Entry 6VOH (electron microscopy, 4.16 A resolution (low resolution: residue-level contacts below are approximate; hydrogen-bond / salt-bridge calls are withheld)); this record covers chains B and d of the 26 polymer chains in the assembly.

== Chain B ==
Molecule: ATP synthase subunit alpha, chloroplastic
Organism: Spinacia oleracea
Notes: EC 7.1.2.2
Reference sequence: P06450 (ATPA_SPIOL); residues 1-507 here = UniProt positions 1-507
Amino-acid sequence (507 residues; numbered 1 to 507; the number before each row is that of its first residue):
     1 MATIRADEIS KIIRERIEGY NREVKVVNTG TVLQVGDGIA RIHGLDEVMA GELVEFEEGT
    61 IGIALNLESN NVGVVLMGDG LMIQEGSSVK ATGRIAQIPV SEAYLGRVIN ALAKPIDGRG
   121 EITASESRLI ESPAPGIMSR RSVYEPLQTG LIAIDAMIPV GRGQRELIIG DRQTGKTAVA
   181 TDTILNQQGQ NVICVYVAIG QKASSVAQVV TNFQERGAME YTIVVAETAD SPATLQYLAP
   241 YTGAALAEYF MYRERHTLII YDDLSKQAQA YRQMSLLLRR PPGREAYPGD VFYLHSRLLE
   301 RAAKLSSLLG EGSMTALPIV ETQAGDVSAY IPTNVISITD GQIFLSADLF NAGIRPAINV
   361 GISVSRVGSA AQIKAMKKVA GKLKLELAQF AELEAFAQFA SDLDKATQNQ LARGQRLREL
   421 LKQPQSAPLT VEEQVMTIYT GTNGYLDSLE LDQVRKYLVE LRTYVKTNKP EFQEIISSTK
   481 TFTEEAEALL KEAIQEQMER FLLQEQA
Not modelled in the structure: 1, 504-507
Residues lining bound ligands:
  - ATP (adenosine-5'-triphosphate), molecule 1: Q173, T174, G175, K176, T177, A178, Q201, S205, D263, E321, F350, R355, P356, Q425
  - ATP, molecule 2: S337, V364, R366

== Chain d ==
Molecule: ATP synthase delta chain, chloroplastic
Organism: Spinacia oleracea
Reference sequence: P11402 (ATPD_SPIOL); numbering as in UniProt (aligned over 1-257)
Amino-acid sequence (257 residues; each row starts with the number of its first residue):
     1 MAALQNPVAL QSRTTTAVAA LSTSSTTSTP KPFSLSFSSS TATFNPLRLK ILTASKLTAK
    61 PRGGALGTRM VDSTASRYAS ALADVADVTG TLEATNSDVE KLIRIFSEEP VYYFFANPVI
   121 SIDNKRSVLD EIITTSGLQP HTANFINILI DSERINLVKE ILNEFEDVFN KITGTEVAVV
   181 TSVVKLENDH LAQIAKGVQK ITGAKNVRIK TVIDPSLVAG FTIRYGNEGS KLVDMSVKKQ
   241 LEEIAAQLEM DDVTLAV
Not modelled in the structure: 1-71, 251-257

== How chain B and chain d interact ==
Pairs across the interface (27; chain B residue first):
  A2(B) with R154(d)
  T3(B) with T74(d); R154(d)
  I4(B) with R77(d)
  R5(B) with R77(d); S152(d); R154(d)
  E8(B) with T74(d); R77(d); Y78(d); R154(d)
  I13(B) with Y78(d); A81(d)
  R14(B) with D84(d); V88(d)
  R16(B) with I148(d)
  I17(B) with V85(d); N144(d); F145(d); I148(d)
  E18(B) with V85(d); N144(d)
  G19(B) with N144(d)
  Y20(B) with R126(d); N144(d); N147(d); D151(d)
Other interface residues (no listed pair), chain B (13 interface residues in all): S10
Other interface residues (no listed pair), chain d (17 interface residues in all): S80, E153

== Summary ==
The interface between chain B and chain d involves 13 residues on one side and 17 on the other. Chain B binds
ATP.
Chain B is ATP synthase subunit alpha, chloroplastic and chain d is ATP synthase delta chain, chloroplastic,
both from Spinacia oleracea; the structure, Chloroplast ATP synthase (O1, CF1FO), was determined by electron
microscopy together with 6VM1, 6VM4, 6VMB, 6VMD, 6VMG, 6VOF and 8 further entries from the same study.
